Entry 7X92 (electron microscopy, 4.10 A resolution (low resolution: residue-level contacts below are approximate; hydrogen-bond / salt-bridge calls are withheld)); this record covers chains H and L of the 3 polymer chains in the assembly.

== Chain H ==
Name: Ab445 heavy chain
From: Homo sapiens
Sequence (267 residues; row label = number of the first residue in the row; numbers below 1 keep their minus sign (Met-25 is residue -25)):
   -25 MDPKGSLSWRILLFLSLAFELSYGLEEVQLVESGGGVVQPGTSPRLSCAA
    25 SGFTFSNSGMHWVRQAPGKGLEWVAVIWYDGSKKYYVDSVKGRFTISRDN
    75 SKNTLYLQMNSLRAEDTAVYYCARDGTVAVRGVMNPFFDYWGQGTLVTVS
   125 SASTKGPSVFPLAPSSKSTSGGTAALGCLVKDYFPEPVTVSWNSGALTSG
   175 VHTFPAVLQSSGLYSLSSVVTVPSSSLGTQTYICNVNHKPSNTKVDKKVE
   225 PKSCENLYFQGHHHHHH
Unresolved in the structure: -25 to 0, 126-241
Cystine bridges: Cys22-Cys96

== Chain L ==
Name: Ab445 light chain
From: Homo sapiens
Sequence (240 residues; each row starts with the number of its first residue; numbers below 1 keep their minus sign (Met-25 is residue -25)):
   -25 MDPKGSLSWRILLFLSLAFELSYGLEDIQLTQSPSSLSASVGDRVTITCQ
    25 ASQDISNYLNWYQQIPGKAPKLLIYDASNLETGVPSRFSGSGSGTDFTFT
    75 ISSLQPEDIATYYCQQYDNLPYTFGQGTKLEIKRTVAAPSVFIFPPSDEQ
   125 LKSGTASVVCLLNNFYPREAKVQWKVDNALQSGNSQESVTEQDSKDSTYS
   175 LSSTLTLSKADYEKHKVYACEVTHQGLSSPVTKSFNRGEC
Unresolved in the structure: -25 to 0, 108-214
Cystine bridges: Cys23-Cys88

== How chain H and chain L interact ==
Pairs across the interface - 18 pairs, chain H then chain L:
  His35(H) - Tyr96(L)
  Gln39(H) - Gln38(L)
  Leu45(H) - Phe98(L)
  Trp47(H) - Leu94(L)
  Trp47(H) - Pro95(L)
  Trp47(H) - Tyr96(L)
  Val50(H) - Tyr96(L)
  Tyr59(H) - Leu94(L)
  Val102(H) - Tyr32(L)
  Val102(H) - Tyr91(L)
  Pro110(H) - Tyr49(L)
  Phe111(H) - Asn34(L)
  Phe111(H) - Gln89(L)
  Phe111(H) - Tyr91(L)
  Phe111(H) - Tyr96(L)
  Phe112(H) - Tyr36(L)
  Phe112(H) - Gln89(L)
  Trp115(H) - Pro44(L)
Also at the interface, not in a pair above, chain H (16 interface residues in all): Glu46, Tyr95, Thr101, Asp113, Gly116
Also at the interface, not in a pair above, chain L (17 interface residues in all): Lys42, Ala43, Leu46, Asp92, Thr97

== Overview ==
The interface between chain H and chain L involves 16 residues on one side and 17 on the other.
Chain H is Ab445 heavy chain and chain L is Ab445 light chain, both from Homo sapiens; the structure, The
SARS-CoV-2 receptor binding domain bound with the Fab fragment of a human neutralizing antibody Ab445, was
determined by electron microscopy (same publication as 7X8W, 7X8Y, 7X8Z, 7X90 and 7X91).
